2WX5 - chains L and M of the 3 polymer chains in the assembly; structure by X-ray diffraction, 2.63 A resolution.

[Chain L]
Name: Reaction centre protein L chain
From: Rhodobacter sphaeroides
UniProt: P0C0Y8 (RCEL_RHOSH); residues 1-281 here correspond to UniProt positions 2-282 (UniProt number = residue number + 1)
Amino-acid sequence (281 residues; each row starts with the number of its first residue):
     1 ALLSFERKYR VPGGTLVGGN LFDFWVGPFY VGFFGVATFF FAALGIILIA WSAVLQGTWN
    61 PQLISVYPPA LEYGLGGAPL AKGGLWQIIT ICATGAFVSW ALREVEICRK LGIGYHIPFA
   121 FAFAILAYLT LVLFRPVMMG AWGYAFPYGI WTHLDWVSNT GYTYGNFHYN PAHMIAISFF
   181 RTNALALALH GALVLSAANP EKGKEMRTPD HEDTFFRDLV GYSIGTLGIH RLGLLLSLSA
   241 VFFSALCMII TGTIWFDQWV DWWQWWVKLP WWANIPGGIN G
Construct notes: engineered mutation Arg181 (Phe182 in P0C0Y8)
Bound ions: bacteriochlorophyll a Mg site 1 near His153 (its only coordinating residue here); bacteriochlorophyll a Mg site 2 near His173 (its only coordinating residue here); Fe ion: His190, His230 (shared with His219(M), Glu234(M), His266(M) of chain M)
Small-molecule neighbours:
  - bacteriochlorophyll a (BCL), molecule 1: Ile46, Tyr128, Leu131, Phe146, Ile150, Trp151, His153, Leu154, Trp156, Val157
  - bacteriochlorophyll a (BCL), molecule 2: Phe97, Phe121, Ala124, Ile125, Ala127, Tyr128, Leu131, Trp156, Val157, Ser158, Thr160, Gly161, Tyr162, Asn166, Phe167, His168, His173, Ala176, Ile177, Phe180, Arg181, Val241, Ser244, Ala245, Cys247, Met248
  - bacteriochlorophyll a (BCL), molecule 3: Val157, Tyr162, His168, Arg181
  - bacteriochlorophyll a (BCL), molecule 4: His168, His173, Met174, Ile177, Ser178, Arg181, Thr182, Leu185
  - bacteriopheophytin a (BPH), molecule 1: Ala42, Ile49, Cys92, Ala93, Ala96, Phe97, Trp100, Glu104, Ile117, Ala120, Phe121, Phe123, Ala124, Tyr128, Phe146, Tyr148, Gly149, Ile150, His153, Phe180, Ser237, Leu238, Val241
  - bacteriopheophytin a (BPH), molecule 2: Arg181, Ala184, Leu185, Ala188, Leu189, Phe216, Leu219, Val220
  - heptane-1,2,3-triol (HTO), molecule 1: Leu189, His190, Leu193, Phe216, Ser223, Ile224, Gly225, Thr226, Ile229
  - heptane-1,2,3-triol (HTO), molecule 2: Trp263, Trp265, Trp266
  - ubiquinone-10 (U10): Phe29, Tyr30, Val31, Gly35, Thr38, Trp100, Arg103

[Chain M]
Name: Reaction centre protein M chain
From: Rhodobacter sphaeroides
UniProt: P0C0Y9 (RCEM_RHOSH); residues 1-307 here correspond to UniProt positions 2-308 (UniProt number = residue number + 1)
Amino-acid sequence (307 residues; row label = number of the first residue in the row):
     1 AEYQNIFSQV QVRGPADLGM TEDVNLANRS GVGPFSTLLG WFGNAQLGPI YLGSLGVLSL
    61 FSGLMWFFTI GIWFWYQAGW NPAVFLRDLF FFSLEPPAPE YGLSFAAPLK EGGLWLIASF
   121 FMFVAVWSWW GRTYLRAQAL GMGKHTAWAF LSAIWLWMVL GFIRPILMGS WSEAVPYGIF
   181 SHLDWTNNFS LVHGNLFYNP FHGLSIAFLY GSALLFAMHG ATILAVSRFG GERELEQIAD
   241 RGTAAERAAL FWRWTMGFNA TMEGIHRWAI WMAVLVTLTG GIGILLSGTV VDNWYVWGQN
   301 HGMAPLN
Not modelled in the structure: 303-307
Bound ions: Na+ near Ser54 (its only coordinating residue here); bacteriochlorophyll a Mg site 1 near His182 (its only coordinating residue here); bacteriochlorophyll a Mg site 2 near His202 (its only coordinating residue here); Fe ion: His219, Glu234, His266 (shared with His190(L), His230(L) of chain L)
Small-molecule neighbours:
  - bacteriochlorophyll a (BCL), molecule 1: Trp66, Met122, Val126, Phe150, Ala153, Ile154, Leu156, Trp157, Leu160, Trp185, Thr186, Asn187, Phe189, Ser190, Asn195, Leu196, Phe197, His202, Ser205, Ile206, Leu209, Tyr210, Val276, Thr277, Gly280, Gly281, Ile284
  - bacteriochlorophyll a (BCL), molecule 2: Phe67, Leu89, Met122, Trp157, Leu160, Val175, Ile179, His182, Leu183, Trp185, Thr186
  - bacteriochlorophyll a (BCL), molecule 3: Thr186, Phe197, Leu209, Tyr210
  - bacteriochlorophyll a (BCL), molecule 4: Phe197, Gly203, Ile206, Ala207, Tyr210, Gly211, Leu214
  - bacteriopheophytin a (BPH), molecule 1: Ser59, Leu60, Gly63, Leu64, Phe67, Ala125, Val126, Trp129, Thr133, Thr146, Ala149, Phe150, Ala153, Ala273, Val274, Thr277
  - bacteriopheophytin a (BPH), molecule 2: Tyr210, Ala213, Leu214, Ala217, Met218, Trp252, Thr255, Met256
  - heptane-1,2,3-triol (HTO): Leu86, Arg87, Asp88, Leu89, Phe90, Phe91
  - speroidenone (SPN): Trp66, Phe67, Phe68, Ile70, Gly71, Phe74, Trp75, Phe85, Leu89, Phe105, Trp115, Leu116, Ser119, Phe120, Met122, Phe123, Trp157, Met158, Leu160, Gly161, Phe162, Trp171, Val175, Pro176, Tyr177, Gly178, Ile179, His182
  - ubiquinone-10 (U10): Leu214, Leu215, Met218, His219, Thr222, Ile223, Ala245, Ala248, Ala249, Trp252, Met256, Phe258, Asn259, Ala260, Thr261, Met262, Ile265, Trp268, Met272
Swiss-Prot annotation at these positions:
  - binding site ((7R,8Z)-bacteriochlorophyll b): His182, His202
  - binding site (Fe cation): His219, Glu234, His266
  - binding site (a ubiquinone): Trp252

[How chain L and chain M interact]
Contacting residue pairs (205; chain L residue first):
  Leu3(L) - Arg253(M)
  Leu3(L) - Asn259(M)
  Phe5(L) - Arg241(M)
  Phe5(L) - Glu246(M)
  Glu6(L) - Leu250(M)
  Glu6(L) - Arg253(M)
  Glu6(L) - Trp254(M)  hydrogen bond
  Lys8(L) - Glu246(M)  salt bridge
  Tyr9(L) - Thr243(M)  hydrogen bond
  Tyr9(L) - Glu246(M)  hydrogen bond
  Tyr9(L) - Arg247(M)
  Tyr9(L) - Leu250(M)  hydrophobic
  Tyr9(L) - Trp254(M)
  Arg10(L) - Trp254(M)
  Trp25(L) - Trp254(M)
  Pro28(L) - Arg253(M)
  Pro28(L) - Trp254(M)
  Pro28(L) - Gly257(M)
  Phe29(L) - Trp254(M)
  Phe29(L) - Thr255(M)
  Phe29(L) - Met256(M)
  Phe29(L) - Gly257(M)
  Tyr30(L) - Trp254(M)  hydrogen bond (backbone-backbone)
  Trp100(L) - Thr255(M)
  Arg103(L) - Trp254(M)  hydrogen bond (side chain-backbone)
  Arg103(L) - Thr255(M)  hydrogen bond (side chain-backbone)
  Glu104(L) - Phe251(M)
  Glu104(L) - Thr255(M)
  Ile107(L) - Phe251(M)  hydrophobic
  Ile107(L) - Trp254(M)  hydrophobic
  Ile107(L) - Thr255(M)
  Cys108(L) - Phe251(M)  hydrophobic
  Lys110(L) - Trp254(M)
  Leu111(L) - Arg247(M)  hydrogen bond (backbone-side chain)
  Leu111(L) - Phe251(M)  hydrophobic
  Leu111(L) - Trp254(M)  hydrophobic
  Gly112(L) - Arg228(M)  hydrogen bond (backbone-side chain)
  Gly112(L) - Phe229(M)
  Gly112(L) - Arg247(M)
  Ile113(L) - Ala225(M)
  Ile113(L) - Val226(M)  hydrophobic
  Ile113(L) - Arg228(M)
  Ile113(L) - Phe229(M)  hydrophobic
  Ile113(L) - Arg247(M)
  Ile113(L) - Phe251(M)  hydrophobic
  Gly114(L) - Ala225(M)  hydrogen bond (backbone-backbone)
  Gly114(L) - Arg228(M)
  His116(L) - Gln4(M)  hydrogen bond (side chain-backbone)
  His116(L) - Ala221(M)
  His116(L) - Leu224(M)
  His116(L) - Ala225(M)
  Ile117(L) - Ala221(M)
  Ile117(L) - Thr222(M)
  Ile117(L) - Phe251(M)  hydrophobic
  Ile117(L) - Trp252(M)  hydrophobic
  Trp151(L) - Phe197(M)
  Leu154(L) - Phe197(M)
  Asp155(L) - Tyr198(M)
  Ser158(L) - Phe197(M)
  Tyr162(L) - Asn187(M)  hydrogen bond
  Tyr162(L) - Leu191(M)
  Asn166(L) - Leu183(M)
  Asn166(L) - Asn187(M)
  His168(L) - Leu183(M)  hydrogen bond (side chain-backbone)
  His168(L) - Thr186(M)
  His168(L) - Asn187(M)
  Tyr169(L) - Phe180(M)  hydrophobic
  Tyr169(L) - Asp184(M)  hydrogen bond
  Met174(L) - Phe180(M)  hydrophobic
  Met174(L) - Leu183(M)  hydrophobic
  Phe180(L) - Leu209(M)
  Phe180(L) - Ala213(M)  hydrophobic
  Asn183(L) - Ser212(M)
  Asn183(L) - Ala213(M)
  Asn183(L) - Phe216(M)
  Ala184(L) - Ala273(M)
  Ala186(L) - Phe216(M)
  Leu187(L) - Ser212(M)
  Leu187(L) - Phe216(M)
  Leu187(L) - Ala269(M)  hydrophobic
  Ala188(L) - Ala273(M)
  His190(L) - His219(M)
  His190(L) - Glu234(M)  salt bridge
  His190(L) - His266(M)  hydrogen bond
  Gly191(L) - His266(M)
  Ala192(L) - His145(M)
  Ala192(L) - Thr146(M)
  Ala192(L) - Ile270(M)  hydrophobic
  Val194(L) - Glu234(M)
  Val194(L) - Leu235(M)
  Val194(L) - His266(M)
  Leu195(L) - His145(M)
  Leu195(L) - Glu263(M)
  Leu195(L) - His266(M)
  Leu195(L) - Arg267(M)
  Leu195(L) - Ile270(M)  hydrophobic
  Ser196(L) - Met142(M)
  Ser196(L) - Gly143(M)  hydrogen bond (backbone-backbone)
  Ser196(L) - His145(M)
  Ala197(L) - Met142(M)  hydrophobic
  Ala197(L) - Leu235(M)  hydrophobic
  Asn199(L) - Gly143(M)
  Asn199(L) - His145(M)
  Asn199(L) - Glu263(M)
  Asn199(L) - Arg267(M)  hydrogen bond
  Pro200(L) - Gly141(M)
  Pro200(L) - Gly143(M)
  Glu201(L) - Gln138(M)
  Glu201(L) - Gly141(M)  hydrogen bond (backbone-backbone)
  Glu201(L) - Met142(M)
  Glu201(L) - Lys144(M)  salt bridge
  Lys204(L) - Gly141(M)
  Met206(L) - Leu235(M)
  Arg207(L) - Glu22(M)  salt bridge
  Arg207(L) - Leu140(M)  hydrogen bond (side chain-backbone)
  Arg207(L) - Gly141(M)
  Arg207(L) - Met142(M)
  Arg207(L) - Leu235(M)
  Thr208(L) - Leu235(M)
  Pro209(L) - Leu235(M)
  Asp210(L) - Met20(M)
  His211(L) - Met20(M)
  His211(L) - Glu22(M)  salt bridge
  His211(L) - Met142(M)
  Glu212(L) - Met142(M)
  Glu212(L) - Leu235(M)
  Thr214(L) - Gly19(M)
  Thr214(L) - Met20(M)  hydrogen bond (side chain-backbone)
  Thr214(L) - Arg29(M)
  Phe215(L) - Thr133(M)
  Phe215(L) - Arg136(M)
  Phe215(L) - Ala137(M)
  Phe215(L) - Leu140(M)  hydrophobic
  Phe215(L) - Met142(M)  hydrophobic
  Phe215(L) - Thr146(M)
  Arg217(L) - Gln46(M)  hydrogen bond (side chain-backbone)
  Arg217(L) - Gly48(M)
  Arg217(L) - Pro49(M)
  Arg217(L) - Ile50(M)
  Asp218(L) - Arg29(M)  salt bridge
  Asp218(L) - Ile50(M)
  Asp218(L) - Tyr51(M)  hydrogen bond (backbone-backbone)
  Asp218(L) - Arg132(M)  hydrogen bond (backbone-side chain)
  Leu219(L) - Ile50(M)
  Leu219(L) - Trp129(M)
  Leu219(L) - Arg132(M)  hydrogen bond (backbone-side chain)
  Leu219(L) - Thr133(M)
  Val220(L) - Ile50(M)
  Val220(L) - Trp129(M)  hydrophobic
  Gly221(L) - Leu47(M)
  Gly221(L) - Gly48(M)  hydrogen bond (backbone-backbone)
  Gly221(L) - Pro49(M)
  Gly221(L) - Ile50(M)
  Tyr222(L) - Leu39(M)
  Tyr222(L) - Asn44(M)  hydrogen bond (side chain-backbone)
  Tyr222(L) - Gln46(M)
  Ser223(L) - Asn44(M)  hydrogen bond (backbone-side chain)
  Ile224(L) - Gly43(M)
  Ile224(L) - Asn44(M)  hydrogen bond (backbone-backbone)
  Gly225(L) - Asn44(M)
  Thr226(L) - Glu232(M)  hydrogen bond (side chain-backbone)
  Leu227(L) - Asn5(M)
  Gly228(L) - Phe42(M)
  Ile229(L) - Phe216(M)
  His230(L) - His219(M)  hydrogen bond
  His230(L) - Gly220(M)
  His230(L) - Ile223(M)
  His230(L) - Glu234(M)  salt bridge
  Arg231(L) - Asn5(M)  hydrogen bond (side chain-backbone)
  Arg231(L) - Ile6(M)  hydrogen bond (side chain-backbone)
  Arg231(L) - Phe7(M)
  Arg231(L) - Ser8(M)
  Arg231(L) - Trp41(M)
  Arg231(L) - Phe42(M)  hydrogen bond (side chain-backbone)
  Leu232(L) - Phe42(M)
  Gly233(L) - Phe216(M)
  Leu234(L) - Ala217(M)
  Leu234(L) - Leu224(M)  hydrophobic
  Leu235(L) - Phe42(M)  hydrophobic
  Ser237(L) - Ala213(M)  hydrogen bond (side chain-backbone)
  Ser237(L) - Ala217(M)
  Trp263(L) - Phe90(M)  hydrophobic
  Trp263(L) - Phe180(M)  hydrophobic
  Trp266(L) - Leu86(M)
  Trp266(L) - Arg87(M)
  Val267(L) - Arg87(M)
  Val267(L) - Phe91(M)  hydrophobic
  Trp272(L) - Ala83(M)
  Trp272(L) - Leu86(M)  hydrophobic
  Trp272(L) - Arg87(M)  hydrogen bond (backbone-side chain)
  Ala273(L) - Arg87(M)
  Ile275(L) - Asn81(M)
  Ile275(L) - Ala83(M)  hydrophobic
  Ile275(L) - Arg87(M)  hydrogen bond (backbone-side chain)
  Pro276(L) - Val84(M)
  Gly277(L) - Arg87(M)  hydrogen bond (backbone-side chain)
  Gly278(L) - Gln77(M)
  Gly278(L) - Val84(M)
  Gly278(L) - Asp88(M)
  Ile279(L) - Asp88(M)  hydrogen bond (backbone-side chain)
  Ile279(L) - Phe91(M)  hydrophobic
  Asn280(L) - Arg87(M)
  Asn280(L) - Asp88(M)  hydrogen bond (backbone-side chain)
  Asn280(L) - Phe91(M)
  Gly281(L) - Arg87(M)
Also at the interface, not in a pair above, chain L (98 interface residues in all): Ala1, Tyr115, Ala120, Val157, Arg181, Leu189, Leu193, Ala198, Asp213
Also at the interface, not in a pair above, chain M (100 interface residues in all): Glu2, Tyr3, Val24, Ala78, Phe92, Ala149, Asn195, Leu215, Met218, Ile238, Ala239, Ala249, Met272

[Overview]
98 residues of chain L and 100 residues of chain M are in contact, with 38 hydrogen bonds and 7 salt bridges.
Polar contacts include Lys8(L)-Glu246(M), His190(L)-Glu234(M) and Glu201(L)-Lys144(M).
Chain L is Reaction centre protein L chain and chain M is Reaction centre protein M chain, both from
Rhodobacter sphaeroides; the structure, Hexa-coordination of a bacteriochlorophyll cofactor in the Rhodobacter
sphaeroides reaction centre, was determined by X-ray diffraction.
